7XSR - chains B and A of the 4 polymer chains in the assembly; structure by electron microscopy, 2.97 A resolution.

# Chain B
Name: RAMP superfamily protein
From: Candidatus Scalindua brodae
UniProtKB: A0A0B0EGF3 (A0A0B0EGF3_9BACT); residues 6-1722 here correspond to UniProt positions 1-1717 (UniProt number = residue number - 5)
Amino-acid sequence (1722 residues; row label = number of the first residue in the row):
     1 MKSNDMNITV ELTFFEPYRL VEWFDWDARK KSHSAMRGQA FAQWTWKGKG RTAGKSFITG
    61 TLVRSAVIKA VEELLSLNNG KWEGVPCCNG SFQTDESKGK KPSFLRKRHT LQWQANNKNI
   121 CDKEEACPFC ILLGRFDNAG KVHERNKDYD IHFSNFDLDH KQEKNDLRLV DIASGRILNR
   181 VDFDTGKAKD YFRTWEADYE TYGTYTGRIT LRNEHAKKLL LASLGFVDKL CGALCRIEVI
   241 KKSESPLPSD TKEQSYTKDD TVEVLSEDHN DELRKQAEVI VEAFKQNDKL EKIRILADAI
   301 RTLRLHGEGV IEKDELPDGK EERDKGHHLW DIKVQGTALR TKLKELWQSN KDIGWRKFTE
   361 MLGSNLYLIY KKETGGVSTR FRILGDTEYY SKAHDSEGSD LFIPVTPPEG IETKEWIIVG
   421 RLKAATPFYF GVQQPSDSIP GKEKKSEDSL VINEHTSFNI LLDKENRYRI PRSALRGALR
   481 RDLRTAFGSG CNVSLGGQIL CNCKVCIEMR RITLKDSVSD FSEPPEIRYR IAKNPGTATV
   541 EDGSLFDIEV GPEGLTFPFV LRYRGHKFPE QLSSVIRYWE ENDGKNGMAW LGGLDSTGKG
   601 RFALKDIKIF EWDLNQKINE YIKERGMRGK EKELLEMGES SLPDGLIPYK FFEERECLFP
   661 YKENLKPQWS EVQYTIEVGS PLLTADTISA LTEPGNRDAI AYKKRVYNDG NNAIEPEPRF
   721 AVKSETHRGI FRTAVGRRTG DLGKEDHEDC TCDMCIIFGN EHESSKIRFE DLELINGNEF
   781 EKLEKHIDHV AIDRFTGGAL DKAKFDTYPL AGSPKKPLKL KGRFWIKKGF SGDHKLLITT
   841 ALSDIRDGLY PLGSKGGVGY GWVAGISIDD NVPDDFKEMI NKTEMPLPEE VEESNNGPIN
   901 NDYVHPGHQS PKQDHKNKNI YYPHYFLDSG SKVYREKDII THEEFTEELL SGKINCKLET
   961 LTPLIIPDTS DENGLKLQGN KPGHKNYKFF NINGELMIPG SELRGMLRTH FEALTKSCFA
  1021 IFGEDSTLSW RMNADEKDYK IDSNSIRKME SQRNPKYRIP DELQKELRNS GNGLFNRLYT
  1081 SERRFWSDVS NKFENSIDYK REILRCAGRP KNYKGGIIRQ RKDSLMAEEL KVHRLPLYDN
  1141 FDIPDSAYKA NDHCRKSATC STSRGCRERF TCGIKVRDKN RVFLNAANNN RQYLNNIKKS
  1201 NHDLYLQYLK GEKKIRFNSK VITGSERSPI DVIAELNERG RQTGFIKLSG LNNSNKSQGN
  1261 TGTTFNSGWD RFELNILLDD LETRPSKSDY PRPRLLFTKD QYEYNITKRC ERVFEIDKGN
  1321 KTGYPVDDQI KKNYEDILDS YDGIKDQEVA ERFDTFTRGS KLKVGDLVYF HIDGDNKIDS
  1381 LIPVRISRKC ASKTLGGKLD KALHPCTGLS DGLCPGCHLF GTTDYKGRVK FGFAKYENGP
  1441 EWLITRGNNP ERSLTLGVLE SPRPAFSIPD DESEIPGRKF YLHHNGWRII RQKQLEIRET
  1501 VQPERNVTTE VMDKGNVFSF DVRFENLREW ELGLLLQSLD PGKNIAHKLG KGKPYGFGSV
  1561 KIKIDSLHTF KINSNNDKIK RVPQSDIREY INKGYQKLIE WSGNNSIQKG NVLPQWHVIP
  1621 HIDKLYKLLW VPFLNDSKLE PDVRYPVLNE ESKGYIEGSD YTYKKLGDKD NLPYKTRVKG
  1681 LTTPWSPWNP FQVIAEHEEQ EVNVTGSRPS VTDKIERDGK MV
Unresolved in the structure: 1-4, 242-265, 885-896, 1028-1392, 1693-1722
Sequence notes: conflict Met1, Lys2, Ser3, Asn4, Asp5
Ion coordination: Zn2+ site 1: Cys88, Cys121, Cys127, Cys130; Zn2+ site 2: Cys491, Cys503, Cys506; Zn2+ site 3: His747, Cys750, Cys752, Cys755; Zn2+ site 4: Cys1018, Cys1406, Cys1414, Cys1417
From the paper describing this entry:
  - mutagenesis - R37E, Y367A, R382A, R476E, H762A: decreased catalytic activity
  - catalytic residues: Asp547, Asp806
  - mutagenesis - D547A, D547A/D698A: abolished catalytic activity

# Chain A
Molecule: 38-nt RNA strand
Sequence (38 nucleotides; each row starts with the number of its first residue):
     1 CUCUAGUAAC AGCCGUGGAG UCCGGGGCAG AAAAUUGG
Unresolved in the structure: 1-23

# Interface between chain B and chain A
Contacting residue pairs - 42 pairs, chain B then chain A:
  Lys292(B) - A31(A)  salt bridge to the phosphate
  Arg294(B) - U35(A)  hydrogen bond to the sugar
  Lys320(B) - A29(A)  hydrogen bond to the base
  Arg323(B) - A29(A)  salt bridge to the phosphate
  Arg323(B) - G30(A)  salt bridge to the phosphate
  His328(B) - G30(A)  sugar contact
  His328(B) - A31(A)  salt bridge to the phosphate
  Tyr367(B) - U36(A)  hydrogen bond to the phosphate
  Lys371(B) - U36(A)  salt bridge to the phosphate
  Arg380(B) - G37(A)  base contact
  Arg382(B) - G38(A)  base contact
  Phe458(B) - U36(A)  base contact
  Val540(B) - A33(A)  base contact
  Glu541(B) - A34(A)  hydrogen bond to the sugar
  Asp542(B) - A34(A)  sugar contact
  Gly543(B) - A34(A)  hydrogen bond to the sugar
  Gly543(B) - U35(A)  phosphate contact
  Gly543(B) - U36(A)  base contact
  Ser544(B) - A34(A)  sugar contact
  Leu545(B) - A34(A)  base contact
  Leu545(B) - U35(A)  base contact
  Leu545(B) - U36(A)  sugar contact
  Phe546(B) - U36(A)  base contact
  Asp698(B) - G30(A)  base contact
  Glu761(B) - G38(A)  base contact
  Ala799(B) - G27(A)  base contact
  Leu800(B) - C28(A)  sugar contact
  Asp801(B) - C28(A)  sugar contact
  Lys802(B) - C28(A)  hydrogen bond to the sugar
  Lys802(B) - A29(A)  phosphate contact
  Lys802(B) - G30(A)  hydrogen bond to the sugar
  Lys802(B) - A31(A)  sugar contact
  Ala803(B) - C28(A)  sugar contact
  Lys804(B) - A29(A)  sugar contact
  Lys804(B) - G30(A)  sugar contact
  Phe805(B) - G30(A)  base contact
  Thr1423(B) - A32(A)  base contact
  Glu1460(B) - G25(A)  hydrogen bond to the base
  Ser1461(B) - G26(A)  base contact
  Arg1505(B) - G25(A)  salt bridge to the phosphate
  Arg1505(B) - G26(A)  salt bridge to the phosphate
  Leu1648(B) - G24(A)  base contact
Other interface residues (no listed pair), chain B (40 interface residues in all): Lys289, Ile295, Glu321, Ser378, Phe381, Ser457, Asn696, Leu1459, Arg1463

# In short
40 residues of chain B and 15 residues of chain A are in contact, with 8 hydrogen bonds and 7 salt bridges.
Among the polar pairs are Lys320(B)-A29(A), Glu1460(B)-G25(A) and Arg294(B)-U35(A). From the paper: catalytic
residues Asp547(B) and Asp806(B); R37E, Y367A and R382A of chain B, among others, reduce catalytic activity; 7
substitutions were tested in all.
Here chain B is RAMP superfamily protein (Candidatus Scalindua brodae) and chain A is a 38-nt RNA strand.
Entry 7XSR (Structure of Craspase-target RNA) was determined by electron microscopy, deposited together with
7XSO, 7XSP, 7XSQ, 7XSS and 7XT4.
